PDB entry 9G19 | X-ray diffraction, 3.09 A resolution | chains B and C of the 4 polymer chains in the assembly

== Chain B ==
Molecule: Floricaula/leafy-like transcription factor
From: Nothoceros aenigmaticus
Reference sequence: W8EDT4 (W8EDT4_9EMBR); residues 182-345 here correspond to UniProt positions 239-402 (UniProt number = residue number + 57)
Amino-acid sequence (168 residues; row label = number of the first residue in the row):
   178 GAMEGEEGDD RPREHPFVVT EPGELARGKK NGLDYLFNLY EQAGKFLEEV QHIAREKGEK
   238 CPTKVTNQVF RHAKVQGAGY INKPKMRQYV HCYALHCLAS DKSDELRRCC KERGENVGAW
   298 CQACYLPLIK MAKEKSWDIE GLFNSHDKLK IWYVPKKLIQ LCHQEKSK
Unresolved in the structure: 178-186, 342-345
Differences from the reference sequence: expression tag (178-181)

== Chain C ==
Molecule: 25-nt DNA strand
Sequence (25 nucleotides; row label = number of the first residue in the row):
     4 TTGCGTTGCT ACCGGTCGCT GCACT

== How chain B and chain C interact ==
Pairs across the interface - 18 pairs, chain B then chain C:
  Arg-190(B) / DT23(C)  hydrogen bond to the base
  Arg-190(B) / DG24(C)  hydrogen bond to the sugar
  Arg-190(B) / DC25(C)  sugar contact
  His-192(B) / DC25(C)  phosphate contact
  His-192(B) / DA26(C)  salt bridge to the phosphate
  Thr-243(B) / DG17(C)  phosphate contact
  Asn-244(B) / DC16(C)  phosphate contact
  Asn-244(B) / DG17(C)  hydrogen bond to the phosphate
  Arg-248(B) / DC16(C)  salt bridge to the phosphate
  Lys-260(B) / DG17(C)  hydrogen bond to the base
  Lys-260(B) / DG18(C)  hydrogen bond to the base
  Lys-260(B) / DT19(C)  base contact
  Pro-261(B) / DT19(C)  base contact
  Pro-261(B) / DC20(C)  base contact
  Arg-264(B) / DG18(C)  salt bridge to the phosphate
  Tyr-330(B) / DG17(C)  hydrogen bond to the phosphate
  Tyr-330(B) / DG18(C)  phosphate contact
  Lys-333(B) / DT19(C)  phosphate contact
Also at the interface, not in a pair above, chain B (15 interface residues in all): Pro-193, Lys-206, Val-242, Gln-245, Val-331
Also at the interface, not in a pair above, chain C (10 interface residues in all): DC15

== Summary ==
15 residues of chain B face 10 of chain C across their interface; the contacts include 6 hydrogen bonds and 3
salt bridges. Polar pairs include Arg-190(B)/DT23(C), Lys-260(B)/DG17(C) and Lys-260(B)/DG18(C).
Here chain B is Floricaula/leafy-like transcription factor (Nothoceros aenigmaticus) and chain C is a 25-nt
DNA strand. Entry 9G19 (Structure of the Nothoceros aenigmaticus LFY DNA-binding domain bound to DNA) was
determined by X-ray diffraction.
